6J2C - chains H and M of the 47 polymer chains in the assembly; structure by electron microscopy, 7.00 A resolution (low resolution: residue-level contacts below are approximate; hydrogen-bond / salt-bridge calls are withheld).

# Chain H
Molecule: 26S protease regulatory subunit 7 homolog
From: Saccharomyces cerevisiae S288c
UniProt: P33299 (PRS7_YEAST); residue numbers follow UniProt; this construct covers 1-467
Sequence (467 residues; numbered 1 to 467; the number before each row is that of its first residue):
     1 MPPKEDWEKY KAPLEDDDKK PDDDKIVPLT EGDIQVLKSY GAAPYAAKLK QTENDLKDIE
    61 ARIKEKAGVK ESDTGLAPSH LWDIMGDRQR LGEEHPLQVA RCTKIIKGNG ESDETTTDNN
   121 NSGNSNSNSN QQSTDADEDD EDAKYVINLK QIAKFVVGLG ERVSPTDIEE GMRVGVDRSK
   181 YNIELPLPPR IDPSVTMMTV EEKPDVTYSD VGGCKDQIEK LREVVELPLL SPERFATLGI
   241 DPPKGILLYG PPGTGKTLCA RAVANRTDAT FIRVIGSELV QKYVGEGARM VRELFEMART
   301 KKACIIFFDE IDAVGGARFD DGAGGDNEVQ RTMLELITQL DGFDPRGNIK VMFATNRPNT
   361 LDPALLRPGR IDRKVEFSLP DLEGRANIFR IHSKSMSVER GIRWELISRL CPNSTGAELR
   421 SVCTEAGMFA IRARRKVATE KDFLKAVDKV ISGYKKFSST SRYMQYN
Unresolved in the structure: 1-48, 78-94, 109-140, 457-467
UniProt features mapped onto this chain:
  - binding site (ATP): Gly250 to Thr257
  - modified residue (Phosphoserine): Ser164, Ser231

# Chain M
Molecule: 26S protease regulatory subunit 6A
From: Saccharomyces cerevisiae S288c
UniProt: P33297 (PRS6A_YEAST); numbering as in UniProt (aligned over 1-434)
Sequence (434 residues; numbered 1 to 434; the number before each row is that of its first residue):
     1 MATLEELDAQ TLPGDDELDQ EILNLSTQEL QTRAKLLDNE IRIFRSELQR LSHENNVMLE
    61 KIKDNKEKIK NNRQLPYLVA NVVEVMDMNE IEDKENSEST TQGGNVNLDN TAVGKAAVVK
   121 TSSRQTVFLP MVGLVDPDKL KPNDLVGVNK DSYLILDTLP SEFDSRVKAM EVDEKPTETY
   181 SDVGGLDKQI EELVEAIVLP MKRADKFKDM GIRAPKGALM YGPPGTGKTL LARACAAQTN
   241 ATFLKLAAPQ LVQMYIGEGA KLVRDAFALA KEKAPTIIFI DELDAIGTKR FDSEKSGDRE
   301 VQRTMLELLN QLDGFSSDDR VKVLAATNRV DVLDPALLRS GRLDRKIEFP LPSEDSRAQI
   361 LQIHSRKMTT DDDINWQELA RSTDEFNGAQ LKAVTVEAGM IALRNGQSSV KHEDFVEGIS
   421 EVQARKSKSV SFYA
Unresolved in the structure: 1-40, 86-112
UniProt features mapped onto this chain:
  - binding site (ATP): Gly222 to Thr229
  - modified residue: Ala2 (N-acetylalanine), Tyr180 (Phosphotyrosine)

# Interface between chain H and chain M
Contacting residue pairs (62):
  Thr103(H) with Lys150(M)
  Lys104(H) with Asp151(M)
  Ile105(H) with Pro76(M)
  Ile106(H) with Leu75(M); Pro76(M)
  Lys107(H) with Leu75(M)
  Lys144(H) with Leu75(M); Pro76(M)
  Val146(H) with Pro76(M)
  Gln151(H) with Ser122(M); Tyr255(M)
  Ile152(H) with Ser122(M); Ser123(M)
  Ala153(H) with Leu78(M); Ser122(M); Ser123(M)
  Lys154(H) with Leu78(M); Val79(M); Ser122(M); Tyr255(M)
  Phe155(H) with Pro76(M); Tyr77(M); Leu78(M); Val79(M); Lys150(M)
  Val156(H) with Val79(M); Leu145(M)
  Gly158(H) with Glu162(M)
  Lys180(H) with Phe163(M)
  Glu223(H) with Met400(M); Leu403(M); Arg404(M)
  Val224(H) with Met400(M)
  Leu227(H) with Leu403(M)
  Arg234(H) with Leu403(M)
  Ala236(H) with Thr369(M)
  Thr237(H) with Ser408(M); Ser409(M)
  Leu238(H) with Met368(M); Gly399(M); Ala402(M); Ser408(M); Val410(M)
  Gly239(H) with Met368(M); Thr369(M)
  Ile240(H) with Thr395(M); Val396(M); Gly399(M)
  Asp241(H) with Val396(M)
  Gly322(H) with Val252(M); Gln253(M)
  Gly324(H) with Gln253(M); Met254(M)
  Gly325(H) with Gln253(M); Met254(M); Tyr255(M)
  Gln330(H) with Pro249(M); Gln250(M); Gln253(M)
  Leu334(H) with Ala169(M)
  Pro368(H) with Ala389(M)
  Gly369(H) with Lys392(M)
Also at the interface, not in a pair above, chain H (41 interface residues in all): Val157, Leu159, Gly160, Asn182, Asp321, Ala323, Asp326, Asp362, Arg373
Also at the interface, not in a pair above, chain M (37 interface residues in all): Gln74, Asp298, Glu397, Gln407

# Overview
41 residues of chain H and 37 residues of chain M are in contact. Curated annotation (UniProt) lists 8
ATP-binding residues on chain M; 8 ATP-binding residues on chain H.
Chain H is 26S protease regulatory subunit 7 homolog and chain M is 26S protease regulatory subunit 6A, both
from Saccharomyces cerevisiae S288c; the structure, Yeast proteasome in translocation competent state (C3-a),
was determined by electron microscopy, deposited together with 6J2N, 6J30, 6J2Q and 6J2X.
